Entry 4J8M (X-ray diffraction, 1.85 A resolution); this record covers chain A.

== Chain A ==
Protein: Aurora kinase A
From: Homo sapiens
Notes: EC 2.7.11.1
Reference sequence: O14965 (AURKA_HUMAN); residues 123-401 here = UniProt positions 123-401
Amino-acid sequence (279 residues; row label = number of the first residue in the row):
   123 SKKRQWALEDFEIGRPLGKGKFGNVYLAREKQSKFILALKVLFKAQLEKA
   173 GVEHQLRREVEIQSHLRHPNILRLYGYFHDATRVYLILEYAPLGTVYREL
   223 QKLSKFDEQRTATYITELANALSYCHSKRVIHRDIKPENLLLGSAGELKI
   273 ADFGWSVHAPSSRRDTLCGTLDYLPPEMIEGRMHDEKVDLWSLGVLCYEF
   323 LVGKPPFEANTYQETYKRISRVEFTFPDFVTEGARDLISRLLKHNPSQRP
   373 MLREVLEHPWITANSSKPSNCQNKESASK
Not modelled in the structure: 123-124, 391-401
Differences from the reference sequence: engineered mutation Asp287 (Thr in O14965)
Modified positions: Cys247 (s-dimethylarsinoyl-cysteine; CAF)
Small-molecule neighbours: CJ5 (1-[4-[[4-[(5-cyclopentyl-1H-pyrazol-3-yl)amino]pyrimidin-2-yl]amino]phenyl]-3-[3-(trifluoromethyl)phenyl]urea): Leu139, Gly140, Lys141, Gly142, Phe144, Gly145, Asn146, Val147, Ala160, Lys162, Val163, Leu164, Leu194, Leu210, Glu211, Tyr212, Ala213, Gly216, Thr217, Leu263, Ala273, Asp274, Val279, His280, Ala281, Pro282
Curated features (UniProtKB/Swiss-Prot):
  - region: His280 to Arg286, Thr288 to Leu293 (Activation segment)
  - active site: Asp256 (Proton acceptor)
  - binding site (ATP): Lys143, Lys162, Glu211 to Ala213, Glu260, Asn261, Asp274
  - modified residue: Thr288 (Phosphothreonine), Ser342 (Phosphoserine)
  - cross-link: Lys258 (Glycyl lysine isopeptide (Lys-Gly) (interchain with G-Cter in SUMO2))
Reported in the primary citation:
  - binding site for CJ5: Lys141 to Val147, Leu194, Leu210, Asp274
  - conformationally variable residues (loop rearrangement, side-chain flip): Arg255, Thr288
  - post-translational modification sites: Thr288
  - catalytic residues: Asp274

== Summary ==
Bound to chain A: compound CJ5. Curated annotation (UniProt) lists active-site residue Asp256 and 8
ATP-binding residues. The paper reports the catalytic residue Asp274; a binding site for CJ5 at Lys141, Leu194
and Leu210 among others.
Chain A is Aurora kinase A (Homo sapiens); the structure, Aurora A in complex with CD532, was determined by
X-ray diffraction (same publication as 4J8N).
